PDB entry 7KTS | electron microscopy, 19.09 A resolution (very low resolution: no residue pairs are listed; an interface is given only as per-side residue counts) | chains A and J of the 13 polymer chains in the assembly

# Chain A
Name: Transformation/transcription domain-associated protein
Source organism: Homo sapiens
UniProt: F2Z2U4 (F2Z2U4_HUMAN); residues -10 to 3837 here correspond to UniProt positions 1-3848 (UniProt number = residue number + 11)
Chain sequence (3848 residues; each row starts with the number of its first residue; numbers below 1 keep their minus sign (Met-10 is residue -10); X marks 639 residues of unknown identity (built as UNK)):
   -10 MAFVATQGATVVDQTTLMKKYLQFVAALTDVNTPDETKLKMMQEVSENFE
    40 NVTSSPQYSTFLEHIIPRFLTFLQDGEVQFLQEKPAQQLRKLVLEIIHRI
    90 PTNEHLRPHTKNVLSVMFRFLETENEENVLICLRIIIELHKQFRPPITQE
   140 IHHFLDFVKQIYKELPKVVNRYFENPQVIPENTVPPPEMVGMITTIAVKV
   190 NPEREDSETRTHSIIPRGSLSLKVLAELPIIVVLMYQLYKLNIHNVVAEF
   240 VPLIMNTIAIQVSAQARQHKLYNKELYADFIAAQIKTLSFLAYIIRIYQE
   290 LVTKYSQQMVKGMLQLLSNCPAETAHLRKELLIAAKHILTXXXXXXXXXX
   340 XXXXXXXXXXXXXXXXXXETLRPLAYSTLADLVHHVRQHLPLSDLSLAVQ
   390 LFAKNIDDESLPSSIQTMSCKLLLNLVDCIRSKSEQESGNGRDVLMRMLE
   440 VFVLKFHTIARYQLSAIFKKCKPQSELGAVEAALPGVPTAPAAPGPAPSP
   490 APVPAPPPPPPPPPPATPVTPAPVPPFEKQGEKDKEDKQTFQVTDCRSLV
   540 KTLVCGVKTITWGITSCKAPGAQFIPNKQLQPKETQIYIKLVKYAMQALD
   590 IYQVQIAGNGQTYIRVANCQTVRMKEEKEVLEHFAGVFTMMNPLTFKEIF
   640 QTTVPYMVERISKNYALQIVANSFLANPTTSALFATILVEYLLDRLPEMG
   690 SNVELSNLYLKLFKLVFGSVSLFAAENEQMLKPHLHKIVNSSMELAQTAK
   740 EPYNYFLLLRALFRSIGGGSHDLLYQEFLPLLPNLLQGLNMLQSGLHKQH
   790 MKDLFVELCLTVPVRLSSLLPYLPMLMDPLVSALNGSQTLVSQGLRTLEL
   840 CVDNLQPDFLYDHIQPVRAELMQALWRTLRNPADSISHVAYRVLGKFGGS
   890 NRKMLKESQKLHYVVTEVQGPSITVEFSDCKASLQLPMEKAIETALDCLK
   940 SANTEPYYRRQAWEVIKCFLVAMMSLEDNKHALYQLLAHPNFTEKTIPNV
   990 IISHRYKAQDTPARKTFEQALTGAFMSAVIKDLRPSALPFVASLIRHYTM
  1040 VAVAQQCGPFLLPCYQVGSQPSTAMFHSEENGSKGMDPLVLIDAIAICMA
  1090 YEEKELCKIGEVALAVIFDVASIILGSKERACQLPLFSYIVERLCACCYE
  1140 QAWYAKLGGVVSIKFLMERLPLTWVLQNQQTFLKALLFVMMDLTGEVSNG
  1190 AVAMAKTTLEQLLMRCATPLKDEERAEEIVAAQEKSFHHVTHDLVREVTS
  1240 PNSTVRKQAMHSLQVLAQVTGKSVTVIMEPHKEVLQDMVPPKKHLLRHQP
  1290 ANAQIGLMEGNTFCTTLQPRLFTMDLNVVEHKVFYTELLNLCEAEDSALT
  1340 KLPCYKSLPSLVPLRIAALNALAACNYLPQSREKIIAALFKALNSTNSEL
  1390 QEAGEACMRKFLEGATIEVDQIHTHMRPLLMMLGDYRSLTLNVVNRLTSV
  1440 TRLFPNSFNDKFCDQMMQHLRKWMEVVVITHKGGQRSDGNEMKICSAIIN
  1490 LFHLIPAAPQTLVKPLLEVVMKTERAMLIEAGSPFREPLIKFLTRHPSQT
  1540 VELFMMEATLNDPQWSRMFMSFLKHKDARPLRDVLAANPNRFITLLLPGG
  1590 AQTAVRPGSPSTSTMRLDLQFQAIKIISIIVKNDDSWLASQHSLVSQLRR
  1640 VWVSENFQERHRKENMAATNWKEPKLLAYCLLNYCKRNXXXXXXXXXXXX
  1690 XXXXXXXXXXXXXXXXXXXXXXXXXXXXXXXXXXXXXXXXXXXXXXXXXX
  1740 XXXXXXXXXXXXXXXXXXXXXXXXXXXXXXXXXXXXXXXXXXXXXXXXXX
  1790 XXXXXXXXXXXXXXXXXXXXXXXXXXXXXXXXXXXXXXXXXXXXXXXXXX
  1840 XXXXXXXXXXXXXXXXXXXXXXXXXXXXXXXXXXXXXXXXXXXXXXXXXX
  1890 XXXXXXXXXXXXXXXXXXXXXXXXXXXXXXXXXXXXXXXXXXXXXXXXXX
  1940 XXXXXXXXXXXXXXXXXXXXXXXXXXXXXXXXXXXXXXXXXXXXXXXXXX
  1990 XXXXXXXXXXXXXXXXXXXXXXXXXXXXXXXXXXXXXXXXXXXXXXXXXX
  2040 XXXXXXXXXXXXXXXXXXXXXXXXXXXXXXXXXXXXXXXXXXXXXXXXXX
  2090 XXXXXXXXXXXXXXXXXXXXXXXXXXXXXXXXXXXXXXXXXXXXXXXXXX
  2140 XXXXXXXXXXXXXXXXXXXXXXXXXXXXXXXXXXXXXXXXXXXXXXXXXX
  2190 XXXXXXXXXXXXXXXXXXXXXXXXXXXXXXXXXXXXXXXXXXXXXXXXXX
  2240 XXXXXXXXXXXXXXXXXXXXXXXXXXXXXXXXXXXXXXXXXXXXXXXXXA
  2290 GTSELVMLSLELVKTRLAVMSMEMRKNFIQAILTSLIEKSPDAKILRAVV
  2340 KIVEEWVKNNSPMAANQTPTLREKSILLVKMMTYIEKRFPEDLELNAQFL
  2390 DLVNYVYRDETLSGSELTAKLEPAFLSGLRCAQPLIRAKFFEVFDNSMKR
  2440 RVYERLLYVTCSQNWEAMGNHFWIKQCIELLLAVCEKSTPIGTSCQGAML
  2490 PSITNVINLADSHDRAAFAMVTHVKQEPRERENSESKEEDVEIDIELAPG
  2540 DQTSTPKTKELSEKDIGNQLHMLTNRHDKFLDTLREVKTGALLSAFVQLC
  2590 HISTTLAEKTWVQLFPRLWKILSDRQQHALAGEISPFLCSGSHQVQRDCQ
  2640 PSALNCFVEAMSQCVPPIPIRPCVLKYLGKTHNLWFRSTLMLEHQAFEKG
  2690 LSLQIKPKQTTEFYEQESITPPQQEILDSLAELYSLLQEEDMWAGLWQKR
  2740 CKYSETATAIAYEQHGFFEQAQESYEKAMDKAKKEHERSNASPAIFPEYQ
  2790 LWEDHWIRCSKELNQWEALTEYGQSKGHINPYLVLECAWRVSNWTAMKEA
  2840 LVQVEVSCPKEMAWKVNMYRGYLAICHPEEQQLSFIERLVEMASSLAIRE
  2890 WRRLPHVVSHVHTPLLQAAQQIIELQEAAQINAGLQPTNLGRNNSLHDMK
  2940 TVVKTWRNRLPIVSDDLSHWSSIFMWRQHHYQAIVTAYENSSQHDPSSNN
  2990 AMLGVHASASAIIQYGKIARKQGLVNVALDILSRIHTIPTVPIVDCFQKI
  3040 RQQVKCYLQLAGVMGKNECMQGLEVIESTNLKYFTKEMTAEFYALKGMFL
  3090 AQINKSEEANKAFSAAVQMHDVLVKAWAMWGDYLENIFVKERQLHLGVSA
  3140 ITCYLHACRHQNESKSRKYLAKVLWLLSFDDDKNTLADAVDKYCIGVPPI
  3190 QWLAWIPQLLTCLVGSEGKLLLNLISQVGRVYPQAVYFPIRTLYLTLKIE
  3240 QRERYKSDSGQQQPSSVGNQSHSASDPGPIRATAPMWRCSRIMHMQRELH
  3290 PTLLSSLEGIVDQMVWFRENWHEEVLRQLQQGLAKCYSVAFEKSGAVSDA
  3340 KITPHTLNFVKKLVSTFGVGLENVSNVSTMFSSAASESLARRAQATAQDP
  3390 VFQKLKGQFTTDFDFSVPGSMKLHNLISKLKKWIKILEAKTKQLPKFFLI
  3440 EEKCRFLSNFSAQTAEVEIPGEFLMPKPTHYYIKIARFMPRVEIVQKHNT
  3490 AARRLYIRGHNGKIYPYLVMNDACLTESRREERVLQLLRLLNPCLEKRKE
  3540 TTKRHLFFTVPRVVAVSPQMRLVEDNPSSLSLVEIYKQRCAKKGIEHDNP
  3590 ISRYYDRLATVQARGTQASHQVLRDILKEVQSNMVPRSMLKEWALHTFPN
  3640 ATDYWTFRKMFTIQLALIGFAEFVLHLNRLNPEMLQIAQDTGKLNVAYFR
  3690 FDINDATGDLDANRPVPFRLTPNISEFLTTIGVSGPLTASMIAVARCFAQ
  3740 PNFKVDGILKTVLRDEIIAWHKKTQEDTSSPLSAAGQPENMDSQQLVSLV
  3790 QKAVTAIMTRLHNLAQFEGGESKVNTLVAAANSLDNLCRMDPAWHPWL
Unresolved in the structure: -10 to 340, 465-522, 1589-1603, 1678-1979, 2511-2555, 3246-3267, 3363-3369, 3769-3774

# Chain J
Name: Transcriptional adapter 1
Source organism: Homo sapiens
UniProt: Q96BN2 (TADA1_HUMAN); numbering as in UniProt (aligned over 1-335)
Chain sequence (335 residues; numbered 1 to 335; the number before each row is that of its first residue):
     1 MATFVSELEAAKKNLSEALGDNVKQYWANLKLWFKQKISKEEFDLEAHRL
    51 LTQDNVHSHNDFLLAILTRCQILVSTPDGAGSLPWPGGSAAKPGKPKGKK
   101 KLSSVRQKFDHRFQPQNPLSGAQQFVAKDPQDDDDLKLCSHTMMLPTRGQ
   151 LEGRMIVTAYEHGLDNVTEEAVSAVVYAVENHLKDILTSVVSRRKAYRLR
   201 DGHFKYAFGSNVTPQPYLKNSVVAYNNLIESPPAFTAPCAGQNPASHPPP
   251 DDAEQQAALLLACSGDTLPASLPPVNMYDLFEALQVHREVIPTHTVYALN
   301 IERIITKLWHPNHEELQQDKVHRQRLAAKEGLLLC
Unresolved in the structure: 1-103, 234-247, 332-335

# Chain A / chain J interface
At this resolution (19 A) residue pairs are not listed: 31 residues of chain A and 28 of chain J lie at the interface.

# In short
The interface between chain A and chain J involves 31 residues on one side and 28 on the other.
Chain A is Transformation/transcription domain-associated protein and chain J is Transcriptional adapter 1,
both from Homo sapiens; the structure, Negative stain EM structure of the human SAGA coactivator complex
(TRRAP, core, splicing module), was determined by electron microscopy together with 7KTR from the same study.
